3OX9 - chains A and B; structure by X-ray diffraction, 2.00 A resolution.

# Chain A (and B)
Molecule: Steroid Delta-isomerase
From: Pseudomonas putida
Notes: EC 5.3.3.1; chain B of this document is another copy of the same molecule, construct and numbering; everything in this record applies to it too
UniProt: P07445 (SDIS_PSEPU); residue numbers follow UniProt; this construct covers 1-131
Chain sequence (131 residues; numbered 1 to 131; the number before each row is that of its first residue):
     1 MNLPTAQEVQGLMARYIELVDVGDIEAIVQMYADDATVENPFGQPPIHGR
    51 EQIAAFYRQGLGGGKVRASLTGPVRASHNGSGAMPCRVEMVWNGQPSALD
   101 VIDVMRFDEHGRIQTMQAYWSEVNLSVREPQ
Not modelled in the structure: 1, 131
Construct notes: engineered mutation Asn40 (Asp in P07445), Ser69 (Cys in P07445), Ser81 (Cys in P07445), Cys86 (Phe in P07445), Ser97 (Cys in P07445)
Modified positions: Cys86 (s-cyano-l-cysteine; XCN)
UniProt features mapped onto this chain:
  - active site: Tyr16 (Proton donor)
  - binding site (substrate): Asp103
  - mutagenesis: Tyr16 (Y16F: Reduces activity 2000-fold. Reduces activity 10000-fold; when associated with E-103; N-103 or L-103; Y16S: Reduces activity 20-fold), Tyr32 (Y32S: Reduces activity 4-fold), Tyr57 (Y57S: Reduces activity 100-fold), Trp92 (W92A: Slightly reduces activity. Reduces protein stability), Asp103 (D103A/L: Reduces activity 100-fold. Reduces activity 10000-fold; when associated with F-16; D103E: Slightly reduces activity. Reduces activity 10000-fold; when associated with F-16 ...), Leu125 (L125A: Slightly reduces activity and reduces protein stability; when associated with A-127), Val127 (V127A: Slightly reduces activity and reduces protein stability; when associated with A-125)
Reported in the primary citation:
  - catalytic residues: Tyr16, Asp103 (citing earlier work)
  - mutagenesis - C69S/C81S/C97S: unchanged catalytic activity (citing earlier work)

# Interface between chain A and chain B
Contacting residue pairs (51):
  Ala6(A) with Ser121(B); Val123(B), hydrophobic
  Gln10(A) with Val123(B); Asn124(B)
  Phe42(A) with Ser77(B); Asn79(B); Ser81(B)
  Gly43(A) with Asn79(B)
  Val74(A) with Asn124(B), hydrogen bond (backbone-side chain)
  Arg75(A) with Pro85(B); Cys86(B); Asp100(B); Val101(B), hydrogen bond (side chain-backbone); Ile102(B); Tyr119(B); Asn124(B)
  Ala76(A) with Trp120(B); Ser121(B), hydrogen bond (backbone-side chain); Asn124(B), hydrogen bond (backbone-side chain)
  Ser77(A) with Phe42(B)
  His78(A) with Ser121(B); Glu122(B), salt bridge
  Asn79(A) with Phe42(B)
  Ser81(A) with Phe42(B)
  Ala83(A) with Ile102(B)
  Met84(A) with Ile102(B)
  Pro85(A) with Arg75(B)
  Cys86(A) with Arg75(B)
  Asp100(A) with Pro73(B); Arg75(B)
  Val101(A) with Arg75(B), hydrogen bond (backbone-side chain)
  Ile102(A) with Arg75(B); Ala83(B); Met84(B)
  Val104(A) with Tyr119(B)
  Tyr119(A) with Arg75(B); Ser81(B); Ala83(B), hydrophobic; Val104(B)
  Trp120(A) with Ala76(B); Ser77(B)
  Ser121(A) with Ala6(B); Ala76(B), hydrogen bond (side chain-backbone); His78(B)
  Glu122(A) with His78(B), salt bridge
  Val123(A) with Ala6(B), hydrophobic; Gln10(B)
  Asn124(A) with Gln10(B); Val74(B), hydrogen bond (side chain-backbone); Arg75(B); Ala76(B), hydrogen bond (side chain-backbone)
Interface residues without a listed pair, chain A (29 interface residues in all): Gln7, Thr71, Pro73, Gly82
Interface residues without a listed pair, chain B (29 interface residues in all): Gln7, Gly43, Thr71, Gly82

# Summary
Chain A and chain B each contribute 29 residues to their interface; the contacts include 8 hydrogen bonds and
2 salt bridges. Polar contacts include His78(A)-Glu122(B), Val74(A)-Asn124(B) and Arg75(A)-Val101(B). The
paper reports catalytic residues Tyr16(A) and Asp103(A); C69S/C81S/C97S of chain A leave catalytic activity
unchanged.
Both chains are Steroid Delta-isomerase (Pseudomonas putida). Entry 3OX9 (Crystal Structure of Ketosteroid
Isomerase D40N/C69S/C81S/C97S/F86C-CN from P. putida) was determined by X-ray diffraction (same publication as
3OWU, 3OWY and 3OXA).
